8X3L - chains B and S of the 5 polymer chains in the assembly; structure by electron microscopy, 3.13 A resolution.

# Chain B
Protein: Guanine nucleotide-binding protein G(I)/G(S)/G(T) subunit beta-1
From: Homo sapiens
Reference sequence: P62873 (GBB1_HUMAN); residue numbers follow UniProt; this construct covers 2-340
Amino-acid sequence (356 residues; each row starts with the number of its first residue; numbers below 1 keep their minus sign (Met-15 is residue -15)):
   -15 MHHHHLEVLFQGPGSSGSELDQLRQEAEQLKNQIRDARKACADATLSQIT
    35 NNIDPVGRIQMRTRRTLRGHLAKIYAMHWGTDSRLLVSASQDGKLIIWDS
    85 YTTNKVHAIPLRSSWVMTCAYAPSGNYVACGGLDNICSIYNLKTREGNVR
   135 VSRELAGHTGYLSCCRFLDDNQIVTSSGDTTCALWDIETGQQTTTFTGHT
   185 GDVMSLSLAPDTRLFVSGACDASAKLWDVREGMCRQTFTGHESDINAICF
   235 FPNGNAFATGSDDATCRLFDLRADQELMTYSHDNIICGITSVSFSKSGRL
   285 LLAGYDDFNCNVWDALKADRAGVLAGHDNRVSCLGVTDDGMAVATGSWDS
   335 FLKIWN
Unresolved in the structure: -15 to 2
Differences from the reference sequence: initiating methionine (-15); expression tag (-14 to 1)

# Chain S
Protein: scFV16
From: Mus musculus
Notes: antibody fragment or engineered binder
Amino-acid sequence (266 residues; each row starts with the number of its first residue; note: 2 numbers in that range are skipped by the numbering (no residue carries them; nothing is unmodelled there); a row labelled like 121A-121N holds insertion residues (121A, then the next letters in order)):
     1 DVQLVESGGGLVQPGGSRKLSCSASGFAFSSFGMHWVRQAPEKGLEWVAY
    51 ISSGSGTIYYADTVKGRFTISRDDPKNTLFLQMTSLRSEDTAMYYCVRSI
   101 YYYGSSPFDFWGQGTTLTVSS
121A-121N GGGGSGGGGSGGGG
   124 SDIVMTQATSSVPVTPGESVSISCRSSKSLLHSNGNTYLYWFLQRPGQSP
   174 QLLIYRMSNLASGVPDRFSGSGSGTAFTLTISRLEAEDVGVYYCMQHLEY
   224 PLTFGAGTKLELKAAAENLYFQGHHHHHHHH
Unresolved in the structure: 1, 121A-121N, 223-224, 236-254
Cystine bridges: Cys22-Cys96, Cys147-Cys217

# Chain B / chain S interface
Residue-residue contacts (8; chain B residue first):
  Arg68(B) - Tyr103(S)
  Leu69(B) - Tyr103(S)  hydrophobic
  Asp83(B) - Tyr103(S)
  Arg129(B) - Val2(S)
  Glu130(B) - Gly26(S)
  Glu130(B) - Phe27(S)
  Glu130(B) - Ala28(S)  hydrogen bond (backbone-backbone)
  Gly131(B) - Phe32(S)
Other interface residues (no listed pair), chain B (10 interface residues in all): Val90, His91, Asn110, Lys127
Other interface residues (no listed pair), chain S (9 interface residues in all): Tyr102, Phe110, Ser185

# In short
10 residues of chain B and 9 residues of chain S are in contact, with 1 hydrogen bond. Its one hydrogen bond,
Glu130(B)-Ala28(S), is backbone to backbone.
Here chain B is Guanine nucleotide-binding protein G(I)/G(S)/G(T) subunit beta-1 (Homo sapiens) and chain S is
scFV16 (Mus musculus). Entry 8X3L (Cryo-EM structure of CB2-G protein complex) was determined by electron
microscopy.
